Entry 1ILZ (X-ray diffraction, 2.50 A resolution); this record covers chain A.

[Chain A]
Protein: Outer membrane phospholipase A
From: Escherichia coli
Notes: EC 3.1.1.32; engineered mutation(s): N156A
UniProt: P0A921 (PA1_ECOLI); residues 1-269 here correspond to UniProt positions 21-289 (UniProt number = residue number + 20)
Chain sequence (275 residues; numbered -5 to 269; the number before each row is that of its first residue; numbers below 1 keep their minus sign (Ala-5 is residue -5)):
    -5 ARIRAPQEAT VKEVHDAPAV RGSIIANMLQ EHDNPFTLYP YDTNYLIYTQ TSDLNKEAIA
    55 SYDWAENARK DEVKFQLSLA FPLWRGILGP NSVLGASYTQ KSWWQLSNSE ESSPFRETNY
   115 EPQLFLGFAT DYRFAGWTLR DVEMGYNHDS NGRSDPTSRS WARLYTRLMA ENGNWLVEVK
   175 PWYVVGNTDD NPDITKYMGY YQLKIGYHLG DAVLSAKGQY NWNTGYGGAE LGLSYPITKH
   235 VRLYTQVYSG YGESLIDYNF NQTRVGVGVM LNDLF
Unresolved in the structure: -5 to 12
Sequence notes: expression tag (-5 to 0, 156)
Swiss-Prot annotation at these positions:
  - active site: His142 (Proton acceptor), Ser144 (Nucleophile)
  - binding site (Ca(2+)): Ser106, Arg147, Ser152, Asp184
From the paper describing this entry:
  - catalytic residues: His142, Ser144
  - conformationally variable residues (side-chain flip): His142

[Overview]
Curated annotation (UniProt) lists active-site residues His142 and Ser144 and 4 Ca2+-binding residues. From
the paper: catalytic residues His142 and Ser144; conformational variability at His142.
Chain A is Outer membrane phospholipase A (Escherichia coli); the structure, OUTER MEMBRANE PHOSPHOLIPASE A
FROM ESCHERICHIA COLI N156A ACTIVE SITE MUTANT pH 6.1, was determined by X-ray diffraction, deposited together
with 1ILD and 1IM0.
